PDB entry 1NG9 | X-ray diffraction, 2.60 A resolution | chains E and A of the 4 polymer chains in the assembly

== Chain E ==
Molecule: 30-nt DNA strand
Sequence (30 nucleotides; row label = number of the first residue in the row):
     1 AGCTGCCAGG CACCAGTGTC AGCGTCCTAT
Not modelled in the structure: 19-30

== Chain A ==
Name: DNA mismatch repair protein MutS
From: Escherichia coli
UniProtKB: P23909 (MUTS_ECOLI); residues 1-800 here = UniProt positions 1-800
Chain sequence (800 residues; row label = number of the first residue in the row):
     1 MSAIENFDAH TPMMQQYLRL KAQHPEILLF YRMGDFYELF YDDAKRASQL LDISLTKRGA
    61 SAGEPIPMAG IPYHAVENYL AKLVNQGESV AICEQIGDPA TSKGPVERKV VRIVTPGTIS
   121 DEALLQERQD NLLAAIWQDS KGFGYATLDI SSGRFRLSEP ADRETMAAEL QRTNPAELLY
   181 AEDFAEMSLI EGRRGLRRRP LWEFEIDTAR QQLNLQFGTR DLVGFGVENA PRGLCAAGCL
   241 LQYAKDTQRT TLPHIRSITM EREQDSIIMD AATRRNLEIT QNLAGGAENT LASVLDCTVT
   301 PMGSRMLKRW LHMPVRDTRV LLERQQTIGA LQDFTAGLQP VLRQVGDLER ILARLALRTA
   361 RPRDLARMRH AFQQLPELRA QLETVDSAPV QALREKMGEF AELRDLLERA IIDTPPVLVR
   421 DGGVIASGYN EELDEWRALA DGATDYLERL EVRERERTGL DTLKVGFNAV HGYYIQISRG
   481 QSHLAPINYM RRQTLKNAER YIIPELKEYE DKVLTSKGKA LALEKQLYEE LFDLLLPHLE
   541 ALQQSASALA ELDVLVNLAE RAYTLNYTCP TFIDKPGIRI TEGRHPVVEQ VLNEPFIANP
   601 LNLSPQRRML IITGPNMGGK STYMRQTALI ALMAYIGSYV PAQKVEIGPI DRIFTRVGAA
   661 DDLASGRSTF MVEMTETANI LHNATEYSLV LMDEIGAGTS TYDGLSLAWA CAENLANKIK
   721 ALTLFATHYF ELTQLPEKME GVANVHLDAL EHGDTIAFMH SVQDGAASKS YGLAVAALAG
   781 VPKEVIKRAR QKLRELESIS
Not modelled in the structure: 660-665
Differences from the reference sequence: engineered mutation Ala-697 (Arg in P23909)
UniProt features mapped onto this chain:
  - binding site (ATP): Gly-614 to Ser-621
Metal / ion sites: Mg2+: Ser-621 (together with ADP)
Residues lining bound ligands: ADP (adenosine-5'-diphosphate): Val-588, Leu-592, Pro-595, Phe-596, Ile-597, Asn-599, Pro-615, Asn-616, Met-617, Gly-618, Gly-619, Lys-620, Ser-621, Thr-622, His-760
From the paper describing this entry:
  - mutagenesis - R697A: abolished binding to ADP
  - mutagenesis - R697A: decreased binding to the 30-nt DNA strand (chain E)
  - catalytic residues: Glu-694 (citing earlier work)
  - binding site for ADP: Pro-615 to Lys-620 (proposed by the authors, not directly observed)
  - mutagenesis - R697A: decreased catalytic activity on AMPPNP

== Interface between chain E and chain A ==
Pairs across the interface - 27 pairs, chain E then chain A:
  DC7(E) / Val-470(A)  sugar contact
  DA8(E) / Asp-35(A)  sugar contact
  DA8(E) / Phe-36(A)  base contact
  DG9(E) / Met-33(A)  hydrogen bond to the base
  DG9(E) / Gly-34(A)  sugar contact
  DG9(E) / Asp-35(A)  hydrogen bond to the sugar
  DG9(E) / Phe-36(A)  base contact
  DG9(E) / Glu-38(A)  base contact
  DG10(E) / Met-33(A)  sugar contact
  DG10(E) / Gly-34(A)  hydrogen bond to the sugar
  DG10(E) / Glu-38(A)  hydrogen bond to the base
  DG10(E) / Arg-58(A)  base contact
  DG10(E) / Gln-95(A)  hydrogen bond to the phosphate
  DG10(E) / Pro-99(A)  phosphate contact
  DG10(E) / Arg-108(A)  hydrogen bond to the phosphate
  DC11(E) / Met-13(A)  phosphate contact
  DC11(E) / Met-33(A)  sugar contact
  DC11(E) / Arg-58(A)  base contact
  DC11(E) / Pro-105(A)  phosphate contact
  DC11(E) / Val-106(A)  hydrogen bond to the phosphate
  DC11(E) / Arg-108(A)  salt bridge to the phosphate
  DA12(E) / Thr-11(A)  phosphate contact
  DA12(E) / Pro-12(A)  phosphate contact
  DA12(E) / Met-13(A)  hydrogen bond to the phosphate
  DC13(E) / Thr-11(A)  phosphate contact
  DC13(E) / Ala-60(A)  phosphate contact
  DC13(E) / Ser-61(A)  hydrogen bond to the phosphate
Interface residues without a listed pair, chain E (8 interface residues in all): DC14
Interface residues without a listed pair, chain A (19 interface residues in all): Gly-59, Gly-104

== Overview ==
8 residues of chain E face 19 of chain A across their interface; the contacts include 9 hydrogen bonds and 1
salt bridge. Among the polar pairs are DG9(E)/Met-33(A), DG10(E)/Glu-38(A) and DG9(E)/Asp-35(A). Bound to
chain A: ADP. From the paper: the catalytic residue Glu-694(A); R697A of chain A abolishes binding to ADP.
Here chain E is a 30-nt DNA strand and chain A is DNA mismatch repair protein MutS (Escherichia coli). Entry
1NG9 (E.coli MutS R697A: an ATPase-asymmetry mutant) was determined by X-ray diffraction.
